Entry 9LBM (electron microscopy, 3.50 A resolution); this record covers chains G and B of the 7 polymer chains in the assembly.

Chain G (and B):
Name: major capsid protein gp3
Organism: Xanthomonas phage phiXacJX1
Notes: chain B of this document is another copy of the same molecule, construct and numbering; everything in this record applies to it too
Sequence (394 residues; each row starts with the number of its first residue):
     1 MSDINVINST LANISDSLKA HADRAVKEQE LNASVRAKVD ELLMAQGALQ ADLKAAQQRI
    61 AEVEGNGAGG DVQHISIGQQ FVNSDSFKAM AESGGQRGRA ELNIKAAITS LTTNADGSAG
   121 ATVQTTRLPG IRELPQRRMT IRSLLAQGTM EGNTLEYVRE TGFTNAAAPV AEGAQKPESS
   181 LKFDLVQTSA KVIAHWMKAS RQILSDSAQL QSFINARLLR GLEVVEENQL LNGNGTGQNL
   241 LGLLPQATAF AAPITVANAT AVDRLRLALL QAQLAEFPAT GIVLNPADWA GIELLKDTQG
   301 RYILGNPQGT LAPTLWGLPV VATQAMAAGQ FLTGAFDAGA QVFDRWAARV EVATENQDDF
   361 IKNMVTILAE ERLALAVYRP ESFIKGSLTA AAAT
Not modelled in the structure: 1-106, 393-394

Chain G / chain B interface:
Residue-residue contacts (82):
  T125(G) - T154(B)
  T125(G) - E156(B)
  T126(G) - T154(B)
  T126(G) - L155(B)
  T126(G) - E156(B)  hydrogen bond (backbone-backbone)
  R127(G) - E156(B)  salt bridge
  L128(G) - E156(B)  hydrogen bond (backbone-backbone)
  G130(G) - V158(B)
  I131(G) - V158(B)  hydrophobic
  I131(G) - F183(B)  hydrophobic
  R132(G) - V158(B)  hydrogen bond (backbone-backbone)
  R132(G) - R159(B)
  R132(G) - E160(B)  hydrogen bond (backbone-backbone)
  E133(G) - E160(B)
  E133(G) - R379(B)  hydrogen bond (backbone-side chain)
  L134(G) - E160(B)  hydrogen bond (backbone-side chain)
  L134(G) - T161(B)
  P135(G) - E276(B)
  P135(G) - F277(B)  hydrophobic
  Q136(G) - E276(B)
  R137(G) - E276(B)  salt bridge
  V192(G) - P169(B)
  V192(G) - V170(B)  hydrogen bond (backbone-backbone)
  I193(G) - A168(B)
  I193(G) - P169(B)  hydrophobic
  A194(G) - A168(B)
  A194(G) - K176(B)
  A194(G) - P177(B)
  H195(G) - A167(B)
  H195(G) - P177(B)
  W196(G) - K176(B)  hydrogen bond (side chain-backbone)
  W196(G) - P177(B)  hydrogen bond (backbone-backbone)
  W196(G) - E178(B)
  W196(G) - S179(B)  hydrogen bond (backbone-backbone)
  M197(G) - S179(B)
  M197(G) - S180(B)
  L210(G) - F183(B)  hydrophobic
  F213(G) - E160(B)
  F213(G) - L181(B)  hydrophobic
  F213(G) - F183(B)  hydrophobic
  I214(G) - L181(B)  hydrophobic
  R217(G) - E160(B)  salt bridge
  R217(G) - F163(B)
  R217(G) - L181(B)
  G221(G) - N165(B)  hydrogen bond (backbone-side chain)
  G221(G) - A167(B)
  V224(G) - N165(B)
  V225(G) - N165(B)
  V225(G) - A167(B)
  Q229(G) - P169(B)
  Q238(G) - P169(B)
  Q238(G) - V170(B)
  Q238(G) - A171(B)
  P286(G) - L270(B)
  A287(G) - I254(B)
  A287(G) - L270(B)  hydrophobic
  G291(G) - I254(B)
  E293(G) - R266(B)  salt bridge
  E293(G) - W316(B)
  L294(G) - V256(B)  hydrophobic
  L294(G) - D263(B)
  L294(G) - R266(B)
  L294(G) - L267(B)  hydrophobic
  K296(G) - N258(B)
  K296(G) - D263(B)  salt bridge
  T298(G) - T298(B)
  Q299(G) - T298(B)  hydrogen bond (backbone-side chain)
  Q299(G) - Q299(B)
  G300(G) - D297(B)
  R301(G) - D297(B)  salt bridge
  R301(G) - Y302(B)
  R301(G) - I303(B)
  Y302(G) - V262(B)
  Y302(G) - D263(B)  hydrogen bond
  P307(G) - L315(B)
  P307(G) - W316(B)  hydrogen bond (backbone-backbone)
  Q308(G) - L304(B)
  Q308(G) - L311(B)
  G309(G) - W316(B)
  Q324(G) - L274(B)
  L368(G) - K176(B)
  E370(G) - K176(B)  salt bridge
Interface residues without a listed pair, chain G (48 interface residues in all): N239, A290, N306, Q357
Interface residues without a listed pair, chain B (53 interface residues in all): Y157, A166, Q175, L185, Q187, T260, A275, T314, G317, F343, Y378

Summary:
48 residues of chain G face 53 of chain B across their interface; the contacts include 14 hydrogen bonds and 7
salt bridges. Polar pairs include R127(G)-E156(B), R137(G)-E276(B) and R217(G)-E160(B).
Both chains are major capsid protein gp3 (Xanthomonas phage phiXacJX1). Entry 9LBM (Cryo-EM structure of
bacteriophage phiXacJX1 capsid) was determined by electron microscopy together with 9LBN from the same study.
